Entry 8GN3 (X-ray diffraction, 1.80 A resolution); this record covers chains A and C of the 3 polymer chains in the assembly.

# Chain A
Protein: Zinc finger and BTB domain-containing protein 10
From: Homo sapiens
UniProt: Q96DT7 (ZBT10_HUMAN); residues 713-779 here = UniProt positions 713-779
Amino-acid sequence (67 residues; numbered 713 to 779; the number before each row is that of its first residue):
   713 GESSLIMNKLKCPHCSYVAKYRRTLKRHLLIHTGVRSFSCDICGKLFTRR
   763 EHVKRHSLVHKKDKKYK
Unresolved in the structure: 713-715, 773-779
UniProt features mapped onto this chain:
  - zinc finger: Leu722 to His744 (C2H2-type 1), Phe750 to His772 (C2H2-type 2)
What the authors report for this chain:
  - binding site for the 11-nt DNA strand (chain C): Tyr733, Thr736, Arg739, Arg761, His764, Arg767
  - binding site for the 11-nt DNA strand: Glu763
  - mutagenesis - R739A, R761A, E763A, H764A, R767A, R767Q: decreased binding to TTGGGG probe
  - mutagenesis - Y733A, Y733G (4-fold): decreased binding to DNA probe
  - mutagenesis - R767N: decreased binding to TTGGGG
  - mutagenesis - R767Q: increased binding to TTAGGG probe
  - specificity-determining residues: Arg767

# Chain C
Molecule: 11-nt DNA strand
Sequence (11 nucleotides; each row starts with the number of its first residue):
     1 TTGGGGTTGTA

# Interface between chain A and chain C
Residue-residue contacts (25):
  Tyr729(A) with DG5(C), phosphate contact; DG6(C), hydrogen bond to the phosphate
  Tyr733(A) with DT7(C), phosphate contact; DT8(C), base contact
  Arg735(A) with DT8(C), base contact
  Thr736(A) with DG6(C), phosphate contact; DT7(C), base contact; DT8(C), base contact
  Arg739(A) with DG5(C), base contact; DG6(C), hydrogen bond to the base; DT7(C), hydrogen bond to the base
  His740(A) with DG5(C), salt bridge to the phosphate
  Ile743(A) with DG4(C), phosphate contact
  Arg748(A) with DG3(C), salt bridge to the phosphate
  Phe759(A) with DT2(C), phosphate contact; DG3(C), phosphate contact
  Arg761(A) with DG4(C), hydrogen bond to the base; DG5(C), hydrogen bond to the base
  His764(A) with DG3(C), base contact; DG4(C), hydrogen bond to the base
  Arg767(A) with DT2(C), base contact; DG3(C), hydrogen bond to the base; DG4(C), base contact
  His768(A) with DT2(C), salt bridge to the phosphate
  Val771(A) with DT1(C), sugar contact
Other interface residues (no listed pair), chain A (17 interface residues in all): Lys732, Thr760, Glu763
Other interface residues (no listed pair), chain C (9 interface residues in all): DG9

# Overview
Chain A and chain C form an interface of 17 and 9 residues respectively, with 7 hydrogen bonds and 3 salt
bridges. Polar contacts include Arg739(A)-DG6(C), Arg739(A)-DT7(C) and Arg761(A)-DG4(C). From the paper: a
binding site for the 11-nt DNA strand (chain C) at Tyr733(A), Thr736(A) and Arg739(A) among others; R739A,
R761A and E763A of chain A, among others, reduce binding to TTGGGG probe; 9 substitutions were tested in all.
Here chain A is Zinc finger and BTB domain-containing protein 10 (Homo sapiens) and chain C is an 11-nt DNA
strand. Entry 8GN3 (The crystal structure of ZBTB10 ZF1-2 in complex with telomeric vairant repeat TTGGGG) was
determined by X-ray diffraction (same publication as 8GN4).
